8Q8A - chain A; structure by X-ray diffraction, 1.75 A resolution.

[Chain A]
Name: Glutathione S-transferase D1 isoform X1
Organism: Apis mellifera
UniProtKB: A0A7M7GUY7 (A0A7M7GUY7_APIME); residue numbers follow UniProt; this construct covers 27-240
Chain sequence (215 residues; each row starts with the number of its first residue):
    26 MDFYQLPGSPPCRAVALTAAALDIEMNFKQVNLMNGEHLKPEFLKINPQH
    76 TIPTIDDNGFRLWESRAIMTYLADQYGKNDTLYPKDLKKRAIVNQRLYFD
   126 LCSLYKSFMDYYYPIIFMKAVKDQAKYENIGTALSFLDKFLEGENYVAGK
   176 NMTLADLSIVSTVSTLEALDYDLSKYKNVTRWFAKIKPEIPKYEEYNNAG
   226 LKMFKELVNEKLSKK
Disordered / not traced: 231-240
Construct notes: initiating methionine (26); conflict Leu126 (Met in A0A7M7GUY7)
What the authors report for this chain:
  - binding site for sulfate ion: His75 (proposed by the authors, not directly observed)

[Summary]
The paper reports a binding site for sulfate ion at His75.
Chain A is Glutathione S-transferase D1 isoform X1 (Apis mellifera); the structure, Crystal structure of Apis
mellifera glutathione transferase delta 1, mutant M126L, was determined by X-ray diffraction together with
8Q89 and 8Q8B from the same study.
